Entry 7D20 (electron microscopy, 3.00 A resolution); this record covers chains A and I of the 11 polymer chains in the assembly.

== Chain A ==
Protein: Histone H3-like centromeric protein A
Source organism: Homo sapiens
UniProt: P49450 (CENPA_HUMAN); residue numbers follow UniProt; this construct covers 1-140
Sequence (143 residues; each row starts with the number of its first residue; numbers below 1 keep their minus sign (Gly-2 is residue -2)):
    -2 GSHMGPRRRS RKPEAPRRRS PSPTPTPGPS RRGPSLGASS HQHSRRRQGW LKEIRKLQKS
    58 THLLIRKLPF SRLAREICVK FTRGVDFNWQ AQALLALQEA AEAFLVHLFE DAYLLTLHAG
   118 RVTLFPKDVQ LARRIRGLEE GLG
Disordered / not traced: -2 to 45, 135-140
Construct notes: expression tag (-2 to 0)
Curated features (UniProtKB/Swiss-Prot):
  - region: Gln39 to Leu54 (Important for flexibility of DNA ends that protrude from nucleosomes)
  - modified residue: Gly2 (N,N,N-trimethylglycine), Ser7 (Phosphoserine), Ser17 (Phosphoserine), Ser19 (Phosphoserine), Ser27 (Phosphoserine), Ser68 (Phosphoserine)

== Chain I ==
Molecule: 145-nt DNA strand
Sequence (145 nucleotides; numbered -72 to 72; the number before each row is that of its first residue; numbers below 1 keep their minus sign (DA-72 is residue -72)):
   -72 ATCAGAATCC CGGTGCCGAG GCCGCTCAAT TGGTCGTAGA CAGCTCTAGC ACCGCTTAAA
   -12 CGCACGTACG CGCTGTCCCC CGCGTTTTAA CCGCCAAGGG GATTACTCCC TAGTCTCCAG
    48 GCACGTGTCA GATATATACA TCGAT
Disordered / not traced: -72 to -67, 70-72

== Interface between chain A and chain I ==
Contacting residue pairs (11; chain A residue first):
  Gly46(A) with DG9(I), phosphate contact
  Trp47(A) with DG9(I), hydrogen bond to the phosphate
  Lys49(A) with DT-65(I), phosphate contact
  Arg63(A) with DA17(I), phosphate contact; DC18(I), phosphate contact
  Lys64(A) with DC18(I), hydrogen bond to the phosphate
  Leu65(A) with DA17(I), phosphate contact; DC18(I), hydrogen bond to the phosphate
  Pro66(A) with DA17(I), sugar contact
  Arg69(A) with DA17(I), salt bridge to the phosphate
  Asn85(A) with DG27(I), sugar contact
Also at the interface, not in a pair above, chain A (10 interface residues in all): Lys56
Also at the interface, not in a pair above, chain I (6 interface residues in all): DC-64

== Overview ==
Chain A and chain I form an interface of 10 and 6 residues respectively; the contacts include 3 hydrogen bonds
and 1 salt bridge. Among the polar pairs are Trp47(A)-DG9(I), Lys64(A)-DC18(I) and Leu65(A)-DC18(I).
Chain A is Histone H3-like centromeric protein A (Homo sapiens) and chain I is a 145-nt DNA strand; the
structure, Cryo-EM structure of SET8-CENP-A-nucleosome complex, was determined by electron microscopy together
with 7D1Z from the same study.
